PDB entry 6LAR | electron microscopy, 3.70 A resolution | chains A and F of the 10 polymer chains in the assembly

== Chain A ==
Molecule: ESX-3 secretion system ATPase EccB3
Source organism: Mycolicibacterium smegmatis MC2 155
Notes: EC 3.6.-.-
UniProtKB: A0QQ39 (ECCB3_MYCS2); numbering as in UniProt (aligned over 1-518)
Chain sequence (518 residues; each row starts with the number of its first residue):
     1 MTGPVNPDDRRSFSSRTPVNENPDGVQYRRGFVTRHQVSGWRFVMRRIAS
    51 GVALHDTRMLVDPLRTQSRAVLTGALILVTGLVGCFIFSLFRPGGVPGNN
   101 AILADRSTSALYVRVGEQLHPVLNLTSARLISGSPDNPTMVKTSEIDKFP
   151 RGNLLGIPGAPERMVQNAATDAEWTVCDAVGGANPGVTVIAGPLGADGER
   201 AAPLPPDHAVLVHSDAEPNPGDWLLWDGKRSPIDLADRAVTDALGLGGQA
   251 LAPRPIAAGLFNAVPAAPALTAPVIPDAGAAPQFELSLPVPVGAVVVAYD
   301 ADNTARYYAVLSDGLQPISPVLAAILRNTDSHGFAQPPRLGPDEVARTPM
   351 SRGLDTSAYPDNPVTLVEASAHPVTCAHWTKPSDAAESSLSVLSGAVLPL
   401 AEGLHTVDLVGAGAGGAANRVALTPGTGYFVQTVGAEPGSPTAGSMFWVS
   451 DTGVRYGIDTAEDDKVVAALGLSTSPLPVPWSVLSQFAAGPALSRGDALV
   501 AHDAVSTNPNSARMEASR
Not modelled in the structure: 1-8, 90-518

== Chain F ==
Molecule: ESX-3 secretion system protein EccC3
Source organism: Mycolicibacterium smegmatis MC2 155
UniProtKB: A0QQ40 (ECCC3_MYCS2); residues 1-431 here = UniProt positions 1-431
Chain sequence (449 residues; row label = number of the first residue in the row):
     1 MSRLIFEHQRRLTPPTTRKGTITIEPPPQLPRVVPPSLLRRVLPFLIVIL
    51 IVGMIVALFATGMRLISPTMLFFPFVLLLAATALYRGGDNKMRTEEVDAE
   101 RADYLRYLSVVRDNVRAHAAEQRAALEWSHPEPEVLATIPGTRRQWERDP
   151 RDRDFLVLRAGRHDVPLDAALKVKDTADEIDLEPVAHSALRGLLDVQRTV
   201 RDAPTGLDVAKLARITVIGEADEARAAIRAWIAQAVTWHDPTMLGVALAA
   251 PDLESGDWSWLKWLPHVDVPNEADGVGPARYLTTSTAELRERLAPALADR
   301 PLFPAESGAALKHLLVVLDDPDADPDDIARKPGLTGVTVIHRTTELPNRE
   351 QYPDPERPILRVADGRIERWQVGGWQPCVDVADAMSAAEAAHIARRLSRW
   401 DSNPGYIRSTSTGSATFTTLLGIPDASALDVHLGGIKAFHHHHHHHHHH
Not modelled in the structure: 1, 45-91, 299-310, 331-333, 373-374, 402-449
Construct notes: expression tag (432-449)

== Interface between chain A and chain F ==
Contacting residue pairs (22; chain A residue first):
  Phe13(A) with Arg32(F), hydrogen bond (backbone-side chain)
  Ser14(A) with Arg32(F)
  Ser15(A) with Arg32(F), hydrogen bond; Ile180(F); Asp181(F), hydrogen bond (backbone-backbone)
  Arg16(A) with Asp178(F); Glu179(F)
  Thr17(A) with Glu179(F), hydrogen bond (backbone-backbone); Asp181(F), hydrogen bond
  Arg35(A) with Pro36(F)
  His36(A) with Leu30(F); Pro31(F); Val33(F)
  Ser39(A) with Asp98(F); Arg101(F), hydrogen bond
  Gly40(A) with Arg101(F)
  Phe43(A) with Asp98(F); Leu105(F), hydrophobic
  Val44(A) with Val185(F), hydrophobic
  Arg47(A) with Leu105(F)
  Arg58(A) with Arg106(F), hydrogen bond (backbone-side chain)
  Leu60(A) with Arg106(F)
Also at the interface, not in a pair above, chain A (16 interface residues in all): Pro18, Met59
Also at the interface, not in a pair above, chain F (15 interface residues in all): Ala102

== Overview ==
16 residues of chain A and 15 residues of chain F are in contact; the contacts include 7 hydrogen bonds. Polar
contacts include Phe13(A)-Arg32(F), Ser15(A)-Arg32(F) and Thr17(A)-Asp181(F).
Here chain A is ESX-3 secretion system ATPase EccB3 and chain F is ESX-3 secretion system protein EccC3, both
from Mycolicibacterium smegmatis MC2 155. Entry 6LAR (Structure of ESX-3 complex) was determined by electron
microscopy.
